2RF2 - chains A and B; structure by X-ray diffraction, 2.40 A resolution.

[Chain A]
Protein: Reverse transcriptase/ribonuclease H (EC 2.7.7.49) (EC 2.7.7.7) (EC 3.1.26.4) (p66 RT)
Organism: HIV-1 M:B_HXB2R
Notes: EC 2.7.7.49; fragment: HIV-1 reverse transcriptase
UniProtKB: P04585 (POL_HV1H2); residues 1-560 here correspond to UniProt positions 588-1147 (UniProt number = residue number + 587)
Chain sequence (563 residues; numbered -2 to 560; the number before each row is that of its first residue; numbers below 1 keep their minus sign (Met-2 is residue -2)):
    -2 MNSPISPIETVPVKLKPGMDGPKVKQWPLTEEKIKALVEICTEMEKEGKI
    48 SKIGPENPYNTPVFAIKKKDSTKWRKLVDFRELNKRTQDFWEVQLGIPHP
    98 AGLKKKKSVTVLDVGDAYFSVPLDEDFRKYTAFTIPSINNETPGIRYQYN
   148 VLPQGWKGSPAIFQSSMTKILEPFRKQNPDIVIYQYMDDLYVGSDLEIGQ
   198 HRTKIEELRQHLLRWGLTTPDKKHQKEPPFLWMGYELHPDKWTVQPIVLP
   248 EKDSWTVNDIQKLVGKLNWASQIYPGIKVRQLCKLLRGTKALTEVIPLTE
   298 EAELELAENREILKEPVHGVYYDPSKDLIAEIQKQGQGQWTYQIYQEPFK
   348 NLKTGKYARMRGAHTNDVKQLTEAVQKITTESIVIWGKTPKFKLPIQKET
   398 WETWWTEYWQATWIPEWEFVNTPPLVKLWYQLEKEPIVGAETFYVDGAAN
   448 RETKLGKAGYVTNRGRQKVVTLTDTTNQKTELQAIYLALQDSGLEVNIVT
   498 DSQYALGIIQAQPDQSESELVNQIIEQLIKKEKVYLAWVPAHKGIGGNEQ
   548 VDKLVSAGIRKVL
Unresolved in the structure: -2 to 0, 65-67, 558-560
Sequence notes: expression tag (-2 to 0)
Residues lining bound ligands: MRX (5-bromo-3-(pyrrolidin-1-ylsulfonyl)-1H-indole-2-carboxamide): Pro95, Leu100, Lys101, Lys103, Val106, Val179, Tyr181, Tyr188, Val189, Phe227, Trp229, Leu234, His235, Pro236, Tyr318
Curated features (UniProtKB/Swiss-Prot):
  - region: Phe227 to His235 (RT 'primer grip')
  - motif: Trp398 to Trp414 (Tryptophan repeat motif)
  - binding site (Mg(2+)): Asp110, Asp185, Asp186, Asp443, Glu478, Asp498, Asp549
  - site: Trp401 (Essential for RT p66/p51 heterodimerization), Trp414 (Essential for RT p66/p51 heterodimerization), Phe440, Tyr441 (Cleavage), Leu560 (Cleavage)

[Chain B]
Protein: Reverse transcriptase/ribonuclease H (EC 2.7.7.49) (EC 2.7.7.7) (EC 3.1.26.4) (p66 RT)
Organism: HIV-1 M:B_HXB2R
Notes: EC 2.7.7.49; fragment: HIV-1 reverse transcriptase
UniProtKB: P04585 (POL_HV1H2); residues 1-440 here correspond to UniProt positions 588-1027 (UniProt number = residue number + 587)
Chain sequence (443 residues; row label = number of the first residue in the row; numbers below 1 keep their minus sign (Met-2 is residue -2)):
    -2 MNSPISPIETVPVKLKPGMDGPKVKQWPLTEEKIKALVEICTEMEKEGKI
    48 SKIGPENPYNTPVFAIKKKDSTKWRKLVDFRELNKRTQDFWEVQLGIPHP
    98 AGLKKKKSVTVLDVGDAYFSVPLDEDFRKYTAFTIPSINNETPGIRYQYN
   148 VLPQGWKGSPAIFQSSMTKILEPFRKQNPDIVIYQYMDDLYVGSDLEIGQ
   198 HRTKIEELRQHLLRWGLTTPDKKHQKEPPFLWMGYELHPDKWTVQPIVLP
   248 EKDSWTVNDIQKLVGKLNWASQIYPGIKVRQLCKLLRGTKALTEVIPLTE
   298 EAELELAENREILKEPVHGVYYDPSKDLIAEIQKQGQGQWTYQIYQEPFK
   348 NLKTGKYARMRGAHTNDVKQLTEAVQKITTESIVIWGKTPKFKLPIQKET
   398 WETWWTEYWQATWIPEWEFVNTPPLVKLWYQLEKEPIVGAETF
Unresolved in the structure: -2 to 4, 216-230, 357-360, 429-440
Sequence notes: expression tag (-2 to 0)
Curated features (UniProtKB/Swiss-Prot):
  - region: Phe227 to His235 (RT 'primer grip')
  - motif: Trp398 to Trp414 (Tryptophan repeat motif)
  - binding site (Mg(2+)): Asp110, Asp185, Asp186
  - site: Trp401 (Essential for RT p66/p51 heterodimerization), Trp414 (Essential for RT p66/p51 heterodimerization), Phe440 (Cleavage)

[Chain A / chain B interface]
Pairs across the interface - 109 pairs, chain A then chain B:
  Val8(A) - Glu53(B)
  Pro9(A) - Glu53(B)
  Gln85(A) - Glu53(B)  hydrogen bond (side chain-backbone)
  Asp86(A) - Lys20(B)  salt bridge
  Asp86(A) - Pro55(B)
  Phe87(A) - Pro52(B)
  Phe87(A) - Glu53(B)
  Phe87(A) - Pro55(B)
  Trp88(A) - Pro52(B)  hydrogen bond (backbone-backbone)
  Trp88(A) - Asn54(B)
  Trp88(A) - Pro55(B)
  Trp88(A) - Tyr56(B)
  Trp88(A) - Asn57(B)
  Trp88(A) - Thr131(B)
  Trp88(A) - Arg143(B)
  Gly93(A) - Asn137(B)
  Pro95(A) - Asn136(B)
  Pro95(A) - Asn137(B)
  His96(A) - Asn136(B)  hydrogen bond (backbone-side chain)
  Gly99(A) - Asn136(B)
  Gly99(A) - Glu138(B)
  Leu100(A) - Asn136(B)
  Leu100(A) - Glu138(B)
  Lys101(A) - Glu138(B)  salt bridge
  Ala158(A) - Pro52(B)  hydrophobic
  Ser162(A) - Pro52(B)
  Thr165(A) - Pro140(B)
  Tyr181(A) - Glu138(B)
  Gln182(A) - Pro140(B)
  Arg358(A) - Gln394(B)  hydrogen bond
  Arg358(A) - Glu396(B)  salt bridge
  Glu370(A) - Gln394(B)
  Gln373(A) - Gln394(B)
  Gln373(A) - Glu396(B)
  Gln373(A) - Thr397(B)  hydrogen bond
  Gln373(A) - Thr400(B)
  Thr377(A) - Thr400(B)
  Ile380(A) - Pro25(B)
  Ile380(A) - Leu26(B)
  Ile380(A) - Thr27(B)
  Val381(A) - Pro25(B)  hydrophobic
  Val381(A) - Asn136(B)  hydrogen bond (backbone-backbone)
  Ile382(A) - Ile135(B)
  Ile382(A) - Asn136(B)
  Trp383(A) - Ile135(B)
  Gly384(A) - Thr27(B)
  Gly384(A) - Glu28(B)  hydrogen bond (backbone-backbone)
  Gly384(A) - Ile135(B)
  Trp402(A) - Lys331(B)  hydrogen bond (backbone-side chain)
  Trp402(A) - Asp364(B)
  Tyr405(A) - Lys331(B)
  Trp406(A) - Lys331(B)
  Trp406(A) - Thr419(B)
  Gln407(A) - Lys331(B)  hydrogen bond (backbone-side chain)
  Gln407(A) - Asp364(B)
  Gln407(A) - Pro392(B)
  Gln407(A) - Ile393(B)
  Gln407(A) - Val417(B)  hydrogen bond (side chain-backbone)
  Gln407(A) - Asn418(B)
  Gln407(A) - Thr419(B)  hydrogen bond (side chain-backbone)
  Ala408(A) - Trp337(B)  hydrophobic
  Ala408(A) - Asp364(B)
  Ala408(A) - Pro392(B)  hydrogen bond (backbone-backbone)
  Ala408(A) - Ile393(B)
  Thr409(A) - Asp364(B)  hydrogen bond (backbone-side chain)
  Trp410(A) - Asn363(B)
  Trp410(A) - Val365(B)  hydrophobic
  Trp410(A) - Trp401(B)
  Trp410(A) - Tyr405(B)
  Pro412(A) - Trp401(B)  hydrophobic
  Glu432(A) - Asn255(B)
  Pro433(A) - Asn255(B)
  Pro433(A) - Leu289(B)  hydrophobic
  Pro433(A) - Thr290(B)
  Ile434(A) - Thr290(B)
  Val435(A) - Thr290(B)
  Thr439(A) - Ala288(B)
  Thr439(A) - Leu289(B)
  Tyr441(A) - Gln258(B)
  Tyr441(A) - Thr286(B)
  Tyr441(A) - Lys287(B)  hydrogen bond (side chain-backbone)
  Val458(A) - Thr286(B)
  Thr459(A) - Thr286(B)
  Asn460(A) - Thr286(B)
  Asn460(A) - Lys287(B)
  Asn460(A) - Ala288(B)
  Asn494(A) - Leu289(B)
  Val496(A) - Leu289(B)  hydrophobic
  Gln500(A) - Leu422(B)
  Leu503(A) - Leu422(B)  hydrophobic
  Gln507(A) - Pro421(B)
  Tyr532(A) - Asn255(B)  hydrogen bond
  Tyr532(A) - Leu289(B)  hydrophobic
  Trp535(A) - Leu422(B)  hydrophobic
  Trp535(A) - Trp426(B)  hydrophobic
  Val536(A) - Gln258(B)
  Pro537(A) - Val261(B)  hydrophobic
  Pro537(A) - Gly262(B)
  Pro537(A) - Asn265(B)
  Lys540(A) - Asn265(B)
  Gly541(A) - Leu283(B)
  Ile542(A) - Val261(B)  hydrophobic
  Ile542(A) - Cys280(B)  hydrophobic
  Ile542(A) - Leu283(B)  hydrophobic
  Gly543(A) - Leu283(B)  hydrogen bond (backbone-backbone)
  Gly543(A) - Gly285(B)
  Gly544(A) - Gly285(B)  hydrogen bond (backbone-backbone)
  Gly544(A) - Thr286(B)
  Gln547(A) - Gly285(B)
Other interface residues (no listed pair), chain A (69 interface residues in all): Gln91, Leu92, Ile94, Ile159, Gln161, Ile180, Thr376, Thr403, Glu404, Gly504, Ala534
Other interface residues (no listed pair), chain B (53 interface residues in all): Val254, Leu368, Lys424

[Overview]
The interface between chain A and chain B involves 69 residues on one side and 53 on the other; the contacts
include 17 hydrogen bonds and 3 salt bridges. Among the polar pairs are Asp86(A)-Lys20(B), Lys101(A)-Glu138(B)
and Arg358(A)-Glu396(B). Ligands of chain A: compound MRX.
Chain A is Reverse transcriptase/ribonuclease H (EC 2.7.7.49) (EC 2.7.7.7) (EC 3.1.26.4) (p66 RT) and chain B
is Reverse transcriptase/ribonuclease H (EC 2.7.7.49) (EC 2.7.7.7) (EC 3.1.26.4) (p66 RT), both from HIV-1
M:B_HXB2R; the structure, HIV reverse transcriptase in complex with inhibitor 7e (NNRTI), was determined by
X-ray diffraction.
